PDB entry 7O1F | X-ray diffraction, 2.45 A resolution | chains B and K of the 5 polymer chains in the assembly

[Chain B]
Molecule: Proliferating cell nuclear antigen
Organism: Chaetomium thermophilum (strain DSM 1495 / CBS 144.50 / IMI 039719)
UniProtKB: G0SF70 (G0SF70_CHATD); numbering as in UniProt (aligned over 2-259)
Chain sequence (261 residues; each row starts with the number of its first residue; numbers below 1 keep their minus sign (Ala-1 is residue -1)):
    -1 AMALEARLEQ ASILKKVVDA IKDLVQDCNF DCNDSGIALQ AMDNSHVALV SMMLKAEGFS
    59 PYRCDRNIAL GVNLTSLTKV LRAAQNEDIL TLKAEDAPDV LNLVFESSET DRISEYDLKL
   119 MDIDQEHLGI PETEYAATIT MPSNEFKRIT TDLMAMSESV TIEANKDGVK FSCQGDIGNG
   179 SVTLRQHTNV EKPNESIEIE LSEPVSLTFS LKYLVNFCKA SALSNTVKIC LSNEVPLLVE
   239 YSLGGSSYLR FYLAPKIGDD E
Disordered / not traced: -1 to 0, 94-95, 106-107, 125, 256-259
Sequence notes: expression tag (-1 to 1)
UniProt features mapped onto this chain:
  - DNA-binding region: Arg61 to Arg80
  - cross-link: Lys164 (Glycyl lysine isopeptide (Lys-Gly) (interchain with G-Cter in SUMO))

[Chain K]
Molecule: Peptide fragment from PolD4
UniProtKB: G0RZ52 (G0RZ52_CHATD); residues 500-514 here correspond to UniProt positions 21-35 (UniProt number = residue number - 479)
Chain sequence (15 residues; numbered 500 to 514; the number before each row is that of its first residue):
   500 KHQSTLNFKH RVTKP
Disordered / not traced: 508-514

[Chain B / chain K interface]
Pairs across the interface (26):
  Met40(B) - Leu505(K)  hydrophobic
  His44(B) - Thr504(K)
  His44(B) - Leu505(K)  hydrogen bond (backbone-backbone)
  Val45(B) - Gln502(K)
  Val45(B) - Leu505(K)
  Ala46(B) - Leu505(K)
  Leu47(B) - Leu505(K)  hydrophobic
  Leu47(B) - Phe507(K)  hydrophobic
  Leu126(B) - Phe507(K)  hydrophobic
  Gly127(B) - Phe507(K)
  Ile128(B) - Phe507(K)  hydrophobic
  Pro129(B) - Phe507(K)
  Pro234(B) - Leu505(K)  hydrophobic
  Pro234(B) - Asn506(K)
  Tyr250(B) - Phe507(K)  hydrophobic
  Ala252(B) - Gln502(K)  hydrogen bond (backbone-side chain)
  Ala252(B) - Ser503(K)
  Ala252(B) - Thr504(K)
  Ala252(B) - Leu505(K)
  Pro253(B) - Gln502(K)
  Pro253(B) - Ser503(K)  hydrogen bond (backbone-side chain)
  Lys254(B) - His501(K)
  Lys254(B) - Gln502(K)
  Ile255(B) - Lys500(K)  hydrogen bond (backbone-backbone)
  Ile255(B) - His501(K)  hydrogen bond (backbone-backbone)
  Ile255(B) - Ser503(K)
Other interface residues (no listed pair), chain B (17 interface residues in all): Ser208, Leu251

[Overview]
Chain B and chain K form an interface of 17 and 8 residues respectively, with 5 hydrogen bonds. Polar contacts
include Ala252(B)-Gln502(K), Pro253(B)-Ser503(K) and His44(B)-Leu505(K).
Here chain B is Proliferating cell nuclear antigen (Chaetomium thermophilum (strain DSM 1495 / CBS 144.50 /
IMI 039719)) and chain K is Peptide fragment from PolD4. Entry 7O1F (PCNA from Chaetomium thermophilum in
complex with PolD4 PIP peptide) was determined by X-ray diffraction, deposited together with 7O1E.
